PDB entry 5ECL | X-ray diffraction, 1.85 A resolution | chains B and C of the 3 polymer chains in the assembly

[Chain B (and C)]
Protein: Glutathione S-transferase U20
Organism: Arabidopsis thaliana
Notes: EC 2.5.1.18; chain C of this document is another copy of the same molecule, construct and numbering; everything in this record applies to it too
Reference sequence: Q8L7C9 (GSTUK_ARATH); residue numbers follow UniProt; this construct covers 1-217
Amino-acid sequence (223 residues; numbered -5 to 217; the number before each row is that of its first residue; numbers below 1 keep their minus sign (His-5 is residue -5)):
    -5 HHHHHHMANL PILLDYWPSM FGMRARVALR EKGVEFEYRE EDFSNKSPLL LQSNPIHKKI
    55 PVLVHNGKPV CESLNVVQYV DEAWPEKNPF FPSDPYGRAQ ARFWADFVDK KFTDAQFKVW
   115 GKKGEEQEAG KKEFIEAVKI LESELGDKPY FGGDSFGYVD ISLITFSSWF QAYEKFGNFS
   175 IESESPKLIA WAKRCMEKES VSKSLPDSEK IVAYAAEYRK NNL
Unresolved in the structure: -5 to 3
Construct notes: expression tag (-5 to 0)
Curated features (UniProtKB/Swiss-Prot):
  - binding site (glutathione): Ser13, Ile54, Ser67
Small-molecule neighbours: glutathione (GSH): Ser13, Phe15, Phe37, Lys53, Ile54, Pro55, Glu66, Ser67

[How chain B and chain C interact]
Residue-residue contacts (33):
  Asn48(B) with Phe97(C)
  Ile50(B) with Phe101(C), hydrophobic; Ile134(C), hydrophobic
  His51(B) with Phe101(C)
  Lys62(B) with Tyr90(C)
  Pro63(B) with Tyr90(C)
  Val64(B) with Ala93(C), hydrophobic
  Cys65(B) with Phe97(C), hydrophobic
  Glu66(B) with Phe97(C); Asp100(C)
  Asn69(B) with Ala93(C), hydrogen bond (side chain-backbone); Arg96(C), hydrogen bond; Phe97(C)
  Gln72(B) with Arg92(C); Arg96(C), hydrogen bond
  Tyr73(B) with Tyr90(C); Arg96(C)
  Glu76(B) with Arg92(C), salt bridge; Arg96(C), salt bridge
  Pro89(B) with Glu76(C)
  Tyr90(B) with Lys62(C); Glu76(C)
  Arg92(B) with Arg92(C)
  Ala93(B) with Tyr73(C), hydrogen bond (backbone-side chain)
  Arg96(B) with Asn69(C), hydrogen bond; Gln72(C), hydrogen bond; Tyr73(C); Glu76(C), salt bridge
  Phe97(B) with Cys65(C), hydrophobic; Glu66(C); Asn69(C)
  Asp100(B) with Glu66(C)
  Phe101(B) with His51(C)
Other interface residues (no listed pair), chain B (22 interface residues in all): Ala77, Ile134
Other interface residues (no listed pair), chain C (21 interface residues in all): Asn48, Ile50, Pro63, Leu68, Pro89

[Overview]
The interface between chain B and chain C involves 22 residues on one side and 21 on the other; the contacts
include 6 hydrogen bonds and 3 salt bridges. Among the polar pairs are Glu76(B)-Arg92(C), Glu76(B)-Arg96(C)
and Asn69(B)-Ala93(C). Chain B binds glutathione.
Chain B and chain C are both Glutathione S-transferase U20 (Arabidopsis thaliana); the structure, Crystal
Structure of FIN219-FIP1 complex with JA, Ile and Mg, was determined by X-ray diffraction, deposited together
with 5ECH, 5ECI, 5ECK, 5ECM, 5ECN, 5ECO and 4 further entries.
